PDB entry 8STZ | X-ray diffraction, 1.85 A resolution | chain A

Chain A:
Name: 3C-like proteinase nsp5
Organism: Severe acute respiratory syndrome coronavirus 2
Notes: EC 3.4.22.69
Reference sequence: P0DTD1 (R1AB_SARS2); residues 1-306 here correspond to UniProt positions 3264-3569 (UniProt number = residue number + 3263)
Sequence (306 residues; each row starts with the number of its first residue):
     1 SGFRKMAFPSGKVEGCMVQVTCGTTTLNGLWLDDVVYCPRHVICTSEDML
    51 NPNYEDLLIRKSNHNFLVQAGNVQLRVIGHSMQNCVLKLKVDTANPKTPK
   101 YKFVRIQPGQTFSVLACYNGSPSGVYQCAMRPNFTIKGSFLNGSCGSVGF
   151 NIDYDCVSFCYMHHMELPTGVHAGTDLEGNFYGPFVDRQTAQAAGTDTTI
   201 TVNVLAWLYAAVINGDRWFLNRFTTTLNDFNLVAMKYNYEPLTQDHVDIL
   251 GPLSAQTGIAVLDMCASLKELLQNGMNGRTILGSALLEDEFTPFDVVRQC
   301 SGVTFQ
Not modelled in the structure: 47-49
UniProt features mapped onto this chain:
  - active site: His41 (For 3CL-PRO activity), Cys145 (Nucleophile)
  - site: Gln306 (Cleavage)
  - cross-link (Glycyl lysine isopeptide (Lys-Gly)): Lys5 (interchain with G-Cter in ubiquitin), Lys90 (interchain with G-Cter in ubiquitin)
Disulfide bonds: Cys22-Cys44
Covalent attachments: compound WGI linked to Cys145
Residues lining bound ligands: WGI (benzyl (3S)-3-({(2S)-1-hydroxy-3-[(3S)-2-oxopyrrolidin-3-yl]propan-2-yl}carbamoyl)-2-azaspiro[4.5]decane-2-carboxylate): Ser1, His41, Tyr54, Phe140, Leu141, Asn142, Gly143, Ser144, His163, His164, Met165, Glu166, His172, Asp187, Arg188, Gln189
From the paper describing this entry:
  - catalytic residues: Cys145 (citing earlier work)

Overview:
Covalently linked compound WGI: at Cys145. From UniProt: active-site residues His41 and Cys145. The paper
reports the catalytic residue Cys145.
Chain A is 3C-like proteinase nsp5 (Severe acute respiratory syndrome coronavirus 2); the structure, Structure
of the SARS-CoV-2 main protease in complex with inhibitor MPI37, was determined by X-ray diffraction together
with 8STY, 7SD9, 7SDA and 7SDC from the same study.
